Entry 7VHP (electron microscopy, 3.27 A resolution); this record covers chains U and e of the 48 polymer chains in the assembly.

# Chain U
Molecule: Protein HflK
Source organism: Escherichia coli
Reference sequence: C3SG32 (C3SG32_ECOLX); residue numbers follow UniProt; this construct covers 1-419
Amino-acid sequence (419 residues; each row starts with the number of its first residue):
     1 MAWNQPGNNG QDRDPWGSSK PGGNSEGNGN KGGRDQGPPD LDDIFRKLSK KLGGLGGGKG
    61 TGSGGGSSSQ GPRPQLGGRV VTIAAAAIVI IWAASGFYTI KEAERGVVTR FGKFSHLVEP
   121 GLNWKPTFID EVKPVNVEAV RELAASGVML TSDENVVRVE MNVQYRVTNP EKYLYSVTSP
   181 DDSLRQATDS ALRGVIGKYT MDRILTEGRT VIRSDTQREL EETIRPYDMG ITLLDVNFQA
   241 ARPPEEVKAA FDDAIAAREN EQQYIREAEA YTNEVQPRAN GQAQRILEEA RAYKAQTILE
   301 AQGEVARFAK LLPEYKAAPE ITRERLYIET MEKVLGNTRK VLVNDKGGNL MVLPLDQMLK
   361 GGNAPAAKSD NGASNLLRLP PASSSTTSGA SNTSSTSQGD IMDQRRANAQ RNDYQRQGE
Disordered / not traced: 1-78, 346-419

# Chain e
Molecule: ATP-dependent zinc metalloprotease FtsH
Source organism: Escherichia coli
Notes: EC 3.4.24.-
Reference sequence: A0A024LAA6 (A0A024LAA6_ECOLX); residues 1-644 here correspond to UniProt positions 4-647 (UniProt number = residue number + 3)
Amino-acid sequence (644 residues; numbered 1 to 644; the number before each row is that of its first residue):
     1 MAKNLILWLV IAVVLMSVFQ SFGPSESNGR KVDYSTFLQE VNNDQVREAR INGREINVTK
    61 KDSNRYTTYI PVQDPKLLDN LLTKNVKVVG EPPEEPSLLA SIFISWFPML LLIGVWIFFM
   121 RQMQGGGGKG AMSFGKSKAR MLTEDQIKTT FADVAGCDEA KEEVAELVEY LREPSRFQKL
   181 GGKIPKGVLM VGPPGTGKTL LAKAIAGEAK VPFFTISGSD FVEMFVGVGA SRVRDMFEQA
   241 KKAAPCIIFI DEIDAVGRQR GAGLGGGHDE REQTLNQMLV EMDGFEGNEG IIVIAATNRP
   301 DVLDPALLRP GRFDRQVVVG LPDVRGREQI LKVHMRRVPL APDIDAAIIA RGTPGFSGAD
   361 LANLVNEAAL FAARGNKRVV SMVEFEKAKD KIMMGAERRS MVMTEAQKES TAYHEAGHAI
   421 IGRLVPEHDP VHKVTIIPRG RALGVTFFLP EGDAISASRQ KLESQISTLY GGRLAEEIIY
   481 GPEHVSTGAS NDIKVATNLA RNMVTQWGFS EKLGPLLYAE EEGEVFLGRS VAKAKHMSDE
   541 TARIIDQEVK ALIERNYNRA RQLLTDNMDI LHAMKDALMK YETIDAPQID DLMARRDVRP
   601 PAGWEEPGAS NNSGDNGSPK APRPVDEPRT PNPGNTMSEQ LGDK
Disordered / not traced: 1-29, 93-644

# Interface between chain U and chain e
Pairs across the interface - 8 pairs, chain U then chain e:
  Asn-136(U) with Ser-63(e)
  Val-140(U) with Arg-47(e)
  Arg-141(U) with Lys-61(e); Asp-62(e), hydrogen bond (side chain-backbone); Ser-63(e), hydrogen bond
  Glu-142(U) with Lys-61(e), salt bridge
  Tyr-165(U) with Asp-62(e)
  Asp-181(U) with Asp-62(e)
Interface residues without a listed pair, chain U (8 interface residues in all): Glu-104, Ala-139
Interface residues without a listed pair, chain e (5 interface residues in all): Arg-65
Interface features reported in the paper:
  - hot spots on chain U (mutagenesis) - E142A: decreased binding to ATP-dependent zinc metalloprotease FtsH (chain e)

# In short
The interface between chain U and chain e involves 8 residues on one side and 5 on the other, with 2 hydrogen
bonds and 1 salt bridge. Polar pairs include Glu-142(U)/Lys-61(e), Arg-141(U)/Asp-62(e) and
Arg-141(U)/Ser-63(e). From the paper: E142A of chain U reduces binding to ATP-dependent zinc metalloprotease
FtsH (chain e).
Here chain U is Protein HflK and chain e is ATP-dependent zinc metalloprotease FtsH, both from Escherichia
coli. Entry 7VHP (Structural insights into the membrane microdomain organization by SPFH family proteins) was
determined by electron microscopy (same publication as 7VHQ).
